PDB entry 8SGM | X-ray diffraction, 2.50 A resolution | chains A and C of the 4 polymer chains in the assembly

== Chain A ==
Molecule: Antigen-presenting glycoprotein CD1d
From: Homo sapiens
Reference sequence: P15813 (CD1D_HUMAN); residues 5-276 here correspond to UniProt positions 23-294 (UniProt number = residue number + 18)
Sequence (274 residues; numbered 4 to 277; the number before each row is that of its first residue):
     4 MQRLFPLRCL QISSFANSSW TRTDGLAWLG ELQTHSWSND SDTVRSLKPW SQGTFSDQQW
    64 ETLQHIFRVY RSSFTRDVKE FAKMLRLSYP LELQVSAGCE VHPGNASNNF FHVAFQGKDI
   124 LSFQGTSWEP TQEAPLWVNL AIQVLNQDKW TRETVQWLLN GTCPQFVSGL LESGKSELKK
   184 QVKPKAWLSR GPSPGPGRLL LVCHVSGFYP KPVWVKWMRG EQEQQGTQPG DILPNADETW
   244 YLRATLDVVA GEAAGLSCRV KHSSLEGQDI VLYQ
Disordered / not traced: 4-5, 93
Cystine bridges: C102-C166, C206-C261
Glycans and other covalent adducts: N-acetylglucosamine (NAG) linked to N20, N42, N163
Sequence notes: initiating methionine (4); expression tag (277)
Residues lining bound ligands: A1AHF (N-[(2S)-3-oxo-1-(beta-L-talopyranosyloxy)octadecan-2-yl]docosanamide): L10, C12, L13, Q14, G28, L29, A30, H38, W40, V47, L66, I69, F70, Y73, S76, F77, D80, V81, F84, L90, L94, L96, V98, F114, V116, F118, I123, L124, W131, W140, L148, D151, W153, T154, T157, V158, L161, C166, F169
Curated features (UniProtKB/Swiss-Prot):
  - binding site (a D-galactosylceramide): D80, D151 to T154
  - glycosylation (N-linked (GlcNAc...) asparagine): N20, N42, N108, N163

== Chain C ==
Molecule: Natural killer T cell receptor TRAV26-2
From: Homo sapiens
Sequence (207 residues; row label = number of the first residue in the row; numbering starts at 0):
     0 MDAKTTQPNS MESNEEEPVH LPCNHSTISG TDYIHWYRQL PSQGPEYVIH GLTSNVNNRM
    60 ASLAIAEDRK SSTLILHRAT LRDAAVYYCI LRDGWGGTYK YIFGTGTRLK VLANIQNPDP
   120 AVYQLRDSKS SDKSVCLFTD FDSQTNVSQS KDSDVYITDK CVLDMRSMDF KSNSAVAWSN
   180 KSDFACANAF NNSIIPEDTF FPSPESS
Disordered / not traced: 0-1, 205-206
Cystine bridges: C22-C88, C135-C185

== Interface between chain A and chain C ==
Pairs across the interface (21; chain A residue first):
  F58(A) with W94(C), hydrophobic
  Q62(A) with W94(C)
  T65(A) with W94(C)
  L66(A) with W94(C), hydrophobic
  N108(A) with E66(C)
  E156(A) with Y32(C); H49(C), salt bridge
  W160(A) with T30(C), hydrogen bond (side chain-backbone); Y32(C); L51(C), hydrophobic; G93(C); W94(C), hydrophobic
  N163(A) with L51(C); T52(C)
  G164(A) with G29(C); T30(C)
  T165(A) with T30(C); W94(C)
  Q168(A) with S28(C); G29(C); T30(C)
Other interface residues (no listed pair), chain A (13 interface residues in all): G107, Q159

== In short ==
The interface between chain A and chain C involves 13 residues on one side and 10 on the other; the contacts
include 1 hydrogen bond and 1 salt bridge. Among the polar pairs are E156(A)-H49(C) and W160(A)-T30(C). Bound
to chain A: compound A1AHF.
Chain A is Antigen-presenting glycoprotein CD1d and chain C is Natural killer T cell receptor TRAV26-2, both
from Homo sapiens; the structure, Crystal Structure of CD1d-lipid complexed with Beta-2-Microglobulin, TCR
Alpha-Chain and TCR Beta-Chain, was determined by X-ray diffraction.
